Entry 6RDX (electron microscopy, 3.90 A resolution); this record covers chains 4 and 7 of the 31 polymer chains in the assembly.

# Chain 4
Molecule: Mitochondrial ATP synthase associated protein ASA4
Source organism: Polytomella sp. Pringsheim 198.80
Reference sequence: D7NIZ2 (D7NIZ2_9CHLO); residue numbers follow UniProt; this construct covers 1-294
Amino-acid sequence (294 residues; each row starts with the number of its first residue):
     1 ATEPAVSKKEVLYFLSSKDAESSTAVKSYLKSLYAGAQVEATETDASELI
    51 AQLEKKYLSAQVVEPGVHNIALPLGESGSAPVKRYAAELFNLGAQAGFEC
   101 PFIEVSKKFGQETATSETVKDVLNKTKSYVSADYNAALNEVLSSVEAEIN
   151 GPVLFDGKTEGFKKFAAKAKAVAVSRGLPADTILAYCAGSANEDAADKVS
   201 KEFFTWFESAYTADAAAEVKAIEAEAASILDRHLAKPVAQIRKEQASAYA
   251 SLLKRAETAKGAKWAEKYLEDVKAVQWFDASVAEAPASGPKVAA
Disordered / not traced: 1-4

# Chain 7
Molecule: Mitochondrial ATP synthase associated protein ASA7
Source organism: Polytomella sp. Pringsheim 198.80
Reference sequence: D8V7I2 (D8V7I2_9CHLO); numbering as in UniProt (aligned over 1-190)
Amino-acid sequence (190 residues; row label = number of the first residue in the row):
     1 MSSVRAGVEAGRRDLTTFTFSGLQDAPVAALSGSIKLNVAAKAGKAEVTV
    51 AAGAAKAATQVSAAALRKLSGSKISLAEVARISVLHSSIQNYLLSLSNER
   101 YQLLSQWPDFTTMYGKDFYYRAHPEDLKKFYDAADEYYKLYETVTEFDSL
   151 SALASQVVPNYAARRRSTVHPAIGSTVADGAFTNFLLSKQ
Disordered / not traced: 1-14

# How chain 4 and chain 7 interact
Contacting residue pairs (116):
  Val63(4) with Arg165(7); Pro171(7), hydrophobic
  Glu64(4) with Ala162(7); Arg166(7), salt bridge
  Val67(4) with Tyr161(7), hydrophobic; Arg165(7)
  His68(4) with Ser83(7); Val84(7), hydrogen bond (backbone-backbone); Leu85(7), hydrogen bond (backbone-backbone); Val158(7); Ala162(7)
  Ile70(4) with Leu85(7)
  Ala71(4) with Val84(7), hydrophobic
  Leu72(4) with Leu85(7), hydrophobic; Ser88(7), hydrogen bond (backbone-side chain); Tyr161(7)
  Leu74(4) with Ser88(7); Ile89(7), hydrophobic; Tyr92(7), hydrophobic
  Tyr85(4) with Tyr161(7), hydrogen bond; Arg165(7)
  Leu89(4) with Arg165(7); Ala172(7), hydrophobic
  Phe90(4) with Ala172(7), hydrophobic
  Gly93(4) with His170(7)
  Phe98(4) with Val169(7); His170(7); Pro171(7)
  Glu99(4) with His170(7), hydrogen bond (backbone-side chain)
  Pro101(4) with His170(7); Ile173(7)
  Phe102(4) with Val177(7), hydrophobic; Gly180(7); Ala181(7)
  Glu104(4) with Val169(7)
  Val105(4) with Ala181(7), hydrophobic
  Ser106(4) with Ala181(7)
  Lys108(4) with Val169(7)
  Phe109(4) with Ala181(7); Phe182(7), hydrophobic; Phe185(7)
  Thr113(4) with Phe185(7)
  Val122(4) with Leu186(7), hydrophobic
  Leu123(4) with Phe182(7), hydrophobic
  Thr126(4) with Phe182(7)
  Tyr129(4) with Val169(7), hydrophobic; Ala178(7)
  Val130(4) with Asp179(7); Phe182(7), hydrophobic
  Ser131(4) with Ser175(7); Asp179(7)
  Tyr134(4) with Asp179(7); Phe182(7), hydrophobic; Thr183(7)
  Leu138(4) with Phe182(7), hydrophobic; Leu186(7), hydrophobic
  Phe155(4) with Gln190(7)
  Asp156(4) with Lys189(7), hydrogen bond (backbone-side chain); Gln190(7)
  Lys158(4) with Lys189(7)
  Phe162(4) with Leu186(7)
  Phe165(4) with Leu186(7), hydrophobic
  Ala166(4) with Leu187(7)
  Ala169(4) with Leu187(7), hydrophobic
  Lys170(4) with Leu187(7)
  Ala173(4) with Thr183(7)
  Leu178(4) with Asp179(7); Gly180(7); Thr183(7)
  Ile183(4) with Asn184(7), hydrogen bond (backbone-side chain)
  Leu184(4) with Asn184(7); Leu187(7), hydrophobic; Ser188(7)
  Cys187(4) with Asn184(7)
  Trp206(4) with Thr176(7); Gly180(7)
  Phe207(4) with Val177(7), hydrophobic
  Ala210(4) with Thr176(7), hydrogen bond (backbone-side chain); Val177(7), hydrophobic
  Asp214(4) with Gly174(7), hydrogen bond (side chain-backbone); Ser175(7), hydrogen bond (side chain-backbone); Thr176(7); Val177(7)
  Glu218(4) with Arg164(7), salt bridge; Arg165(7), salt bridge
  Ile222(4) with Tyr161(7), hydrophobic
  Glu223(4) with Tyr92(7)
  Glu225(4) with Val157(7)
  Ala226(4) with Tyr92(7), hydrophobic; Leu93(7)
  Ala227(4) with Leu96(7), hydrophobic
  Ile229(4) with Leu153(7), hydrophobic; Gln156(7); Val157(7), hydrophobic
  Leu230(4) with Leu96(7), hydrophobic; Leu153(7), hydrophobic
  Asp231(4) with Arg100(7), salt bridge
  His233(4) with Thr143(7); Ser149(7); Leu153(7)
  Leu234(4) with Arg100(7); Thr143(7); Val144(7), hydrophobic
  Ala235(4) with Lys139(7)
  Lys236(4) with Thr143(7), hydrogen bond (backbone-side chain)
  Val238(4) with Glu142(7); Thr143(7)
  Ile241(4) with Thr143(7)
  Arg242(4) with Glu146(7), salt bridge
  Gln245(4) with Ser149(7), hydrogen bond (side chain-backbone); Ala152(7); Leu153(7)
  Val275(4) with Arg81(7)
  Phe278(4) with Arg81(7)
  Asp279(4) with Arg81(7), salt bridge
  Pro290(4) with Val79(7), hydrophobic
Interface residues without a listed pair, chain 4 (78 interface residues in all): Lys56, Ala60, Asn69, Gly110, Gly157, Arg176, Ala180, Tyr211, Pro237, Val292
Interface residues without a listed pair, chain 7 (55 interface residues in all): Ser97, Leu140, Leu150, Asn160, Ser167, Thr168

# Overview
The interface between chain 4 and chain 7 involves 78 residues on one side and 55 on the other, with 12
hydrogen bonds and 6 salt bridges. Among the polar pairs are Glu64(4)-Arg166(7), Glu218(4)-Arg164(7) and
Glu218(4)-Arg165(7).
Chain 4 is Mitochondrial ATP synthase associated protein ASA4 and chain 7 is Mitochondrial ATP synthase
associated protein ASA7, both from Polytomella sp. Pringsheim 198.80; the structure, Cryo-EM structure of
Polytomella F-ATP synthase, Rotary substate 1F, monomer-masked refinement, was determined by electron
microscopy together with 6RD4, 6RD5, 6RD6, 6RD7, 6RD8, 6RD9 and 46 further entries from the same study.
